PDB entry 8UZP | X-ray diffraction, 2.71 A resolution | chains H and L of the 3 polymer chains in the assembly

[Chain H]
Molecule: CR9114 Fab Heavy Chain
From: Homo sapiens
Notes: antibody fragment or engineered binder
Sequence (264 residues; row label = number of the first residue in the row):
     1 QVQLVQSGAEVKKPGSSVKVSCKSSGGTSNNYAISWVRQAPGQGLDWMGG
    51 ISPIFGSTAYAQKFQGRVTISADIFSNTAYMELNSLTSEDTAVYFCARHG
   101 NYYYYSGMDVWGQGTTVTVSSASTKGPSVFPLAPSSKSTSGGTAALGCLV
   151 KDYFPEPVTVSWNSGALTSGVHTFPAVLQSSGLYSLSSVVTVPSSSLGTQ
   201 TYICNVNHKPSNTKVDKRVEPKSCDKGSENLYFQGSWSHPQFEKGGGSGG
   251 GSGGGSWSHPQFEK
Not modelled in the structure: 135-141, 222-264
Disulfide bonds: Cys22-Cys96, Cys148-Cys204

[Chain L]
Molecule: CR9114 Fab Light Chain
From: Homo sapiens
Notes: antibody fragment or engineered binder
Sequence (216 residues; each row starts with the number of its first residue; note: 1 number in that range is skipped by the numbering (no residue carries it; nothing is unmodelled there)):
     1 QSALTQPPA
    11 VSGTPGQRVTISCSGSDSNIGRRSVNWYQQFPGTAPKLLIYSNDQRPSVV
    61 PDRFSGSKSGTSASLAISGLQSEDEAEYYCAAWDDSLKGAVFGGGTQLTV
   111 LGQPKAAPSVTLFPPSSEELQANKATLVCLISDFYPGAVTVAWKADSSPV
   161 KAGVETTTPSKQSNNKYAASSYLSLTPEQWKSHRSYSCQVTHEGSTVEKT
   211 VAPTECS
Not modelled in the structure: 1, 215-217
Disulfide bonds: Cys23-Cys90, Cys139-Cys198

[Chain H / chain L interface]
Pairs across the interface (53; chain H residue first):
  Gln39(H) - Gln40(L)  hydrogen bond
  Gln39(H) - Tyr89(L)  hydrogen bond
  Gln43(H) - Tyr89(L)
  Gly44(H) - Tyr89(L)
  Leu45(H) - Pro46(L)  hydrophobic
  Leu45(H) - Tyr89(L)
  Leu45(H) - Phe102(L)
  Trp47(H) - Gly99(L)
  Trp47(H) - Ala100(L)
  Trp47(H) - Phe102(L)  hydrophobic
  Gln62(H) - Leu97(L)  hydrogen bond (side chain-backbone)
  Phe95(H) - Ala45(L)  hydrophobic
  Tyr104(H) - Trp93(L)  hydrophobic
  Tyr105(H) - Arg33(L)  hydrogen bond
  Tyr105(H) - Asn36(L)
  Tyr105(H) - Trp93(L)  hydrophobic
  Ser106(H) - Asn36(L)
  Gly107(H) - Asn36(L)
  Gly107(H) - Tyr38(L)
  Gly107(H) - Leu48(L)
  Met108(H) - Tyr38(L)  hydrogen bond (backbone-side chain)
  Met108(H) - Leu48(L)
  Met108(H) - Phe102(L)  hydrophobic
  Asp109(H) - Leu48(L)
  Trp111(H) - Tyr38(L)  hydrophobic
  Trp111(H) - Ala45(L)  hydrophobic
  Trp111(H) - Pro46(L)
  Gly112(H) - Ala45(L)
  Phe130(H) - Ser126(L)
  Phe130(H) - Glu129(L)
  Pro131(H) - Ser126(L)
  Pro131(H) - Glu128(L)
  Leu132(H) - Phe123(L)  hydrophobic
  Ala133(H) - Phe123(L)
  Ala145(H) - Phe123(L)
  Leu149(H) - Tyr182(L)  hydrophobic
  Lys151(H) - Thr136(L)
  His172(H) - Gln172(L)
  Phe174(H) - Leu140(L)  hydrophobic
  Phe174(H) - Ile141(L)
  Phe174(H) - Ala178(L)  hydrophobic
  Phe174(H) - Ala179(L)
  Phe174(H) - Ser180(L)
  Val177(H) - Thr167(L)
  Val177(H) - Tyr182(L)  hydrophobic
  Gln179(H) - Glu165(L)
  Ser180(H) - Glu165(L)  hydrogen bond
  Leu186(H) - Tyr182(L)
  Ser187(H) - Val138(L)
  Ser187(H) - Leu140(L)
  Ser187(H) - Tyr182(L)  hydrogen bond
  Val189(H) - Leu140(L)  hydrophobic
  Lys217(H) - Glu128(L)  salt bridge
Also at the interface, not in a pair above, chain H (39 interface residues in all): Val37, Asp46, Tyr60, Val129, Leu146, Pro175, Leu178, Ser185
Also at the interface, not in a pair above, chain L (38 interface residues in all): Thr44, Ser96, Lys98, Gly104, Thr121, Pro124, Ser142, Thr166, Ser170, Ser184

[Overview]
39 residues of chain H face 38 of chain L across their interface; the contacts include 7 hydrogen bonds and 1
salt bridge. Among the polar pairs are Lys217(H)-Glu128(L), Gln39(H)-Gln40(L) and Gln39(H)-Tyr89(L).
Chain H is CR9114 Fab Heavy Chain and chain L is CR9114 Fab Light Chain, both from Homo sapiens; the
structure, Crystal Structure of the Computationally Designed Influenza Hemagglutinin Epitope Scaffold
stem_mimetic_01 bound by Antibody CR9501, was determined by X-ray diffraction.
